9KYY - chains B and C of the 3 polymer chains in the assembly; structure by electron microscopy, 6.90 A resolution (low resolution: residue-level contacts below are approximate; hydrogen-bond / salt-bridge calls are withheld).

[Chain B (and C)]
Molecule: Scaffolding protein
Source organism: Salmonella enterica subsp. enterica serovar Typhimurium
Notes: chain C of this document is another copy of the same molecule, construct and numbering; everything in this record applies to it too
UniProt: A0A0F7DHW3 (A0A0F7DHW3_SALTM); residue numbers follow UniProt; this construct covers 1-303
Amino-acid sequence (303 residues; row label = number of the first residue in the row):
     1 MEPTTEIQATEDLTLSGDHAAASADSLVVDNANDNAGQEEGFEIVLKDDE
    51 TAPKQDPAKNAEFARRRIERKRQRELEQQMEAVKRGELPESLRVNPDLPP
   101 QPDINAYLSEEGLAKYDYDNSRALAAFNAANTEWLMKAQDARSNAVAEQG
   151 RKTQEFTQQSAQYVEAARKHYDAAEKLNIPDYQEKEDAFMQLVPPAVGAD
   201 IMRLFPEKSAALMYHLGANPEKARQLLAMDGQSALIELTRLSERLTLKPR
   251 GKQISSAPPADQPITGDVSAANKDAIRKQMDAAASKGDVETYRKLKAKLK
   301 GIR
Not modelled in the structure: 1-69, 246-303 (chain C: 1-67, 246-303)

[How chain B and chain C interact]
Residue-residue contacts (25; chain B residue first):
  Met-136(B) / Asn-95(C)
  Met-136(B) / Pro-96(C)
  Gln-139(B) / Val-94(C)
  Gln-139(B) / Pro-96(C)
  Gln-139(B) / Ala-145(C)
  Asp-140(B) / Arg-93(C)
  Arg-142(B) / Arg-142(C)
  Arg-142(B) / Val-146(C)
  Ser-143(B) / Ala-145(C)
  Ser-143(B) / Val-146(C)
  Ser-143(B) / Gln-149(C)
  Ser-143(B) / Gly-150(C)
  Asn-144(B) / Leu-88(C)
  Asn-144(B) / Gln-149(C)
  Asn-144(B) / Thr-153(C)
  Val-146(B) / Val-146(C)
  Ala-147(B) / Gly-150(C)
  Ala-147(B) / Thr-153(C)
  Ala-147(B) / Gln-154(C)
  Gly-150(B) / Gln-154(C)
  Arg-151(B) / Thr-153(C)
  Arg-151(B) / Gln-154(C)
  Arg-151(B) / Thr-157(C)
  Gln-154(B) / Gln-154(C)
  Gln-154(B) / Gln-158(C)
Interface residues without a listed pair, chain B (12 interface residues in all): Asn-128
Interface residues without a listed pair, chain C (15 interface residues in all): Gln-101

[In short]
The interface between chain B and chain C involves 12 residues on one side and 15 on the other.
Chain B and chain C are both Scaffolding protein (Salmonella enterica subsp. enterica serovar Typhimurium);
the structure, The scaffold trimer of phage P22, was determined by electron microscopy together with 9JG6,
9JGA, 9KYV, 9KYW and 9KYX from the same study.
